8J5S - chains A and E of the 5 polymer chains in the assembly; structure by electron microscopy, 3.00 A resolution.

[Chain A]
Name: Uncharacterized protein Rv1280c
Source organism: Mycobacterium tuberculosis (strain ATCC 25618 / H37Rv)
Reference sequence: P9WGU5 (Y1280_MYCTU); numbering as in UniProt (aligned over 1-591)
Amino-acid sequence (599 residues; numbered 1 to 599; the number before each row is that of its first residue):
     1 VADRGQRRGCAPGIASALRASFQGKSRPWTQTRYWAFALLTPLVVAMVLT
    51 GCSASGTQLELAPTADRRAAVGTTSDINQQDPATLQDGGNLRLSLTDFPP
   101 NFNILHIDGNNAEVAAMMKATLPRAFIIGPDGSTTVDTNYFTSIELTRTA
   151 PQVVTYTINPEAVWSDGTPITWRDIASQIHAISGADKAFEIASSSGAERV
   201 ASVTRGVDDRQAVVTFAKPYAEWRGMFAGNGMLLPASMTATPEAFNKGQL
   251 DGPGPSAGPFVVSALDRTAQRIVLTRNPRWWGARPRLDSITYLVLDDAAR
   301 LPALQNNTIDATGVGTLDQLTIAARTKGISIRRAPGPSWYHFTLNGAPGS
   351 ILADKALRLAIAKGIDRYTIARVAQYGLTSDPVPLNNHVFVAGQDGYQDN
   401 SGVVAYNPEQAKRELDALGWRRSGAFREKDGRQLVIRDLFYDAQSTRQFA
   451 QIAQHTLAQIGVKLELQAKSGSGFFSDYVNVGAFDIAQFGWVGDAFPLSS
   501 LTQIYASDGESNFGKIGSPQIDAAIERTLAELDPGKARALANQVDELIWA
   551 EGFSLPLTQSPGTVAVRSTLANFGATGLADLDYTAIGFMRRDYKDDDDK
Not modelled in the structure: 1-64, 592-599
Sequence notes: conflict Val-1 (Met in P9WGU5); expression tag (592-599)
Swiss-Prot annotation at these positions:
  - mutagenesis: Gly-109 (G109S: More than 50% loss of glutathione or bradykinin binding activity), Asn-110 (N110A: More than 50% loss of glutathione or bradykinin binding activity), Asn-230 (N230G: More than 50% loss of glutathione or bradykinin binding activity), Trp-491 (W491A: The ATPase activity of the OppABCD complex is significantly reduced. Cannot bind an endogenous nonapeptide), Asp-494 (D494N: More than 50% loss of glutathione or bradykinin binding activity), Phe-496 (F496D: More than 50% loss of glutathione or bradykinin binding activity)

[Chain E]
Name: Endogenous oligopeptide
Source organism: Mycolicibacterium smegmatis MC2 155
Amino-acid sequence (8 residues; numbered 1 to 8; the number before each row is that of its first residue; X marks 8 residues of unknown identity (built as UNK)):
     1 XXXXXXXX

[Interface between chain A and chain E]
Interface residues of chain A (facing chain E), 21 residues: Asn-110, Asn-111, Ala-112, Glu-113, Ser-193, Asn-230, Ser-338, Tyr-340, Tyr-441, Thr-446, Phe-475, Gln-488, Phe-489, Gly-490, Trp-491, Val-492, Gly-493, Asp-494, Ser-499, Gln-503, Ile-504

[Overview]
No residue of chain A is in contact with chain E. From UniProt: 6 mutagenesis sites on chain A.
Chain A is Uncharacterized protein Rv1280c (Mycobacterium tuberculosis (strain ATCC 25618 / H37Rv)) and chain
E is Endogenous oligopeptide (Mycolicibacterium smegmatis MC2 155); the structure, Cryo-EM structure of
Mycobacterium tuberculosis OppABCD in the pre-catalytic intermediate state, was determined by electron
microscopy, deposited together with 8J5Q, 8J5R, 8J5T and 8J5U.
